PDB entry 7MLJ | X-ray diffraction, 3.75 A resolution | chains D and G of the 9 polymer chains in the assembly

== Chain D ==
Protein: DNA-directed RNA polymerase subunit beta'
From: Thermus thermophilus (strain HB8 / ATCC 27634 / DSM 579)
Notes: EC 2.7.7.6
UniProtKB: Q8RQE8 (RPOC_THET8); numbering as in UniProt (aligned over 1-1524)
Chain sequence (1524 residues; each row starts with the number of its first residue):
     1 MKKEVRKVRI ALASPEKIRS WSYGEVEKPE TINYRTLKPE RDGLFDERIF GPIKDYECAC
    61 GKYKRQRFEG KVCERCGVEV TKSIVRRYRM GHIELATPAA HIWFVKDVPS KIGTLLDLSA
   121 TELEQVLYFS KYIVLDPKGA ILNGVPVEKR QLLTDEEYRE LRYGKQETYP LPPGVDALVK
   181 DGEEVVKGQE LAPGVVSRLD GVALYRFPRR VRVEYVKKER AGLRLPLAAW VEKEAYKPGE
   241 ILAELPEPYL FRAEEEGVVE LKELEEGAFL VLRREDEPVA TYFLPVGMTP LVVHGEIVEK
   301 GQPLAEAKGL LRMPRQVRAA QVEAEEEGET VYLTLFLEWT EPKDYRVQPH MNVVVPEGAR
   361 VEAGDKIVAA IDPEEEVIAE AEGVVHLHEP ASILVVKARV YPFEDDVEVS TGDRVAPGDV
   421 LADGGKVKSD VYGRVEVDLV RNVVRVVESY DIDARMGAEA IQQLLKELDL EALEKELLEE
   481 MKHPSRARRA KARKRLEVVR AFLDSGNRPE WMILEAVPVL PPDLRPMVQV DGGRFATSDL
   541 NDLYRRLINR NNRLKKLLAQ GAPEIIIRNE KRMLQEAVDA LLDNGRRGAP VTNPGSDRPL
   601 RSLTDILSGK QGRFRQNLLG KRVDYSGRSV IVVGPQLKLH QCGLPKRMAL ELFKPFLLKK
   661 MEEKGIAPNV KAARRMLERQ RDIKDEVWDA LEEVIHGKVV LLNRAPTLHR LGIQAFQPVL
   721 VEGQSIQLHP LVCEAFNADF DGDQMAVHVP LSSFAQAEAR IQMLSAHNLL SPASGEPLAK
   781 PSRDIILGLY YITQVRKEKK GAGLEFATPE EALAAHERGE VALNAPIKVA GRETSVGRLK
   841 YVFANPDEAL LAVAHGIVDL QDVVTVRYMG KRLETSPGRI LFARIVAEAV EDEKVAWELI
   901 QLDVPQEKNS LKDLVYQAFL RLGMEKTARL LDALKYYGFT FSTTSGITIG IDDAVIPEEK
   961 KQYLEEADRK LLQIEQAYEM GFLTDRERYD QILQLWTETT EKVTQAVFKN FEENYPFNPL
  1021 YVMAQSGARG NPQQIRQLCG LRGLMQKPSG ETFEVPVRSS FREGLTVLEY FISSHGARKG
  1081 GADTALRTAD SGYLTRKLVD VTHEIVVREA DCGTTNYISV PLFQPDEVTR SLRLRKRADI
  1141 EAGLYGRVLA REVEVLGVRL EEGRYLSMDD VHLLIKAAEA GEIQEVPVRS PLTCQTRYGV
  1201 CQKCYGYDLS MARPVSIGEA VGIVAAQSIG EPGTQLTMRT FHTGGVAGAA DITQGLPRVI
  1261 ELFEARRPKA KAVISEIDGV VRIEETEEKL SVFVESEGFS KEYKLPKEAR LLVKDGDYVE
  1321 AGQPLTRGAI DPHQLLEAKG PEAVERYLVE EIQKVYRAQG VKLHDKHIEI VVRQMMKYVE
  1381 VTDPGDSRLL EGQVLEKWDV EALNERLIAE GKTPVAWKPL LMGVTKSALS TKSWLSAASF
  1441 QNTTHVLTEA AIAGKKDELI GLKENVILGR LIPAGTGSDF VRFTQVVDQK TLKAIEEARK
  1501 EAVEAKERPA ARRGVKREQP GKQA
Disordered / not traced: 1-2, 1238-1251, 1503-1524
Bound ions: Zn2+ site 1: Cys58, Cys60, Cys73, Cys76; Mg2+ site 1: Asp739, Asp741, Asp743 (shared with 1 residue of chain I); Mg2+ site 2 near Lys840 (its only coordinating residue here); Mg2+ site 3: Trp897, Ile900; Zn2+ site 2: Cys1112, Cys1194, Cys1201, Cys1204

== Chain G ==
Molecule: 20-nt DNA strand
Sequence (20 nucleotides; each row starts with the number of its first residue):
     2 CCTGCATCCG TGCCCTGAGG
Disordered / not traced: 2-5, 21

== Interface between chain D and chain G ==
Contacting residue pairs (21):
  Arg586(D) with DC10(G), salt bridge to the phosphate; DG11(G), salt bridge to the phosphate
  Lys610(D) with DC14(G), salt bridge to the phosphate; DC15(G), salt bridge to the phosphate
  Arg615(D) with DG13(G), salt bridge to the phosphate; DC15(G), salt bridge to the phosphate
  Arg622(D) with DT17(G), salt bridge to the phosphate
  Arg628(D) with DC16(G), sugar contact; DT17(G), sugar contact
  Ala705(D) with DC15(G), base contact; DC16(G), sugar contact
  Pro706(D) with DC15(G), base contact
  Thr1088(D) with DC14(G), base contact
  Ala1089(D) with DG13(G), phosphate contact; DC14(G), sugar contact
  Gly1092(D) with DC14(G), sugar contact
  Tyr1093(D) with DT12(G), sugar contact; DG13(G), sugar contact
  Gln1441(D) with DT12(G), phosphate contact
  Asn1442(D) with DT12(G), hydrogen bond to the phosphate
  Thr1444(D) with DG11(G), phosphate contact
Other interface residues (no listed pair), chain D (17 interface residues in all): Lys106, Arg1096, Thr1443
Other interface residues (no listed pair), chain G (9 interface residues in all): DC9

== Summary ==
17 residues of chain D face 9 of chain G across their interface, with 1 hydrogen bond and 7 salt bridges.
Among the polar pairs are Asn1442(D)-DT12(G), Arg586(D)-DC10(G) and Arg586(D)-DG11(G). The Zn2+ site 1 is
built by Cys58(D), Cys60(D), Cys73(D) and Cys76(D).
Chain D is DNA-directed RNA polymerase subunit beta' (Thermus thermophilus (strain HB8 / ATCC 27634 / DSM
579)) and chain G is a 20-nt DNA strand; the structure, Crystal structure of Thermus thermophilus reiterative
transcription complex with 4nt oligo-G RNA, was determined by X-ray diffraction together with 7MLB, 7MLI and
7RDQ from the same study.
